PDB entry 6J9E | electron microscopy, 3.41 A resolution | chains D and G of the 10 polymer chains in the assembly

# Chain D
Name: DNA-directed RNA polymerase subunit beta'
Organism: Xanthomonas oryzae pv. oryzae PXO99A
Notes: EC 2.7.7.6
UniProtKB: B2SQQ2 (RPOC_XANOP); residues 1-1405 here = UniProt positions 1-1405
Sequence (1405 residues; each row starts with the number of its first residue):
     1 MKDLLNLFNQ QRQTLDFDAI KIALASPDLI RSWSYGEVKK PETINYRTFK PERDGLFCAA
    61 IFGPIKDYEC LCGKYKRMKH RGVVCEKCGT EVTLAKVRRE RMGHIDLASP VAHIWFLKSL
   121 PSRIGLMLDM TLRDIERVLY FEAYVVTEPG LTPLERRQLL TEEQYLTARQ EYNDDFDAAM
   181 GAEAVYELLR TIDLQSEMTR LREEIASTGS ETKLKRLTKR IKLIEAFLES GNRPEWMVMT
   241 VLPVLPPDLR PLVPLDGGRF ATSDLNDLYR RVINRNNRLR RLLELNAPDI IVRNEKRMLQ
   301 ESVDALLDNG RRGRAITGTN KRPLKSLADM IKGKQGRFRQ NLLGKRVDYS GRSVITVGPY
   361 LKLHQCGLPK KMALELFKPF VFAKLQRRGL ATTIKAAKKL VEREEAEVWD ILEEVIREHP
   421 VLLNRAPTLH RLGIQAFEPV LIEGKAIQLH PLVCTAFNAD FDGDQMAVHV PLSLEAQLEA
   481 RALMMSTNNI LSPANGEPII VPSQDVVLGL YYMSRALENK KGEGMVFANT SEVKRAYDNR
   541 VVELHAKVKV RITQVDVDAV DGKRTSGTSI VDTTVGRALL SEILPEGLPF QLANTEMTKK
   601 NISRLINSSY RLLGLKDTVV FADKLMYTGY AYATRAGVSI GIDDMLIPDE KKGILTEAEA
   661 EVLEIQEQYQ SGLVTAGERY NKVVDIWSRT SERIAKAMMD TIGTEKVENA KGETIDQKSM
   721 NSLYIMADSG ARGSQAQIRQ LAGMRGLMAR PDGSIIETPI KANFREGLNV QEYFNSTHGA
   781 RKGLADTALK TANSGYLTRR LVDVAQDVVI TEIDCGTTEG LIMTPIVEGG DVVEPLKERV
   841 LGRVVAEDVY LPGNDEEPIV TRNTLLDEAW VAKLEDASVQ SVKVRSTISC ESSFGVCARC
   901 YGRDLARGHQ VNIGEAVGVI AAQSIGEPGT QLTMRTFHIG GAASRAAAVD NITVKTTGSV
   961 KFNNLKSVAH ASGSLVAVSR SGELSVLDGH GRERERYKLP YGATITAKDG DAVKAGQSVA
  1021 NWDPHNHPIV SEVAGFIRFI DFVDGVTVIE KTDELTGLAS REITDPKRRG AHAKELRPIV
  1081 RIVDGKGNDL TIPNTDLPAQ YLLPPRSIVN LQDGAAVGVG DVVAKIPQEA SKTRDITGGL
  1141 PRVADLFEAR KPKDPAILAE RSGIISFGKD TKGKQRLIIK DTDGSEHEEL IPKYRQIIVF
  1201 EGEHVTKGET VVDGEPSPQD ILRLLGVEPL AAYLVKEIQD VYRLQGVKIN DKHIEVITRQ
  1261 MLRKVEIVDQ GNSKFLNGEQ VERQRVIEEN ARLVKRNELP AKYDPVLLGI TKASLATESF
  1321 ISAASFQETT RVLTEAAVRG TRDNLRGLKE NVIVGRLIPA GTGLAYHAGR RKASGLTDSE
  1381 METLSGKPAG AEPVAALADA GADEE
Not modelled in the structure: 148-155, 317-320, 559-563, 850-859, 934-949, 967-976, 1008-1011, 1025-1138, 1372-1405
Metal / ion sites: Zn2+ site 1: Cys-72, Cys-85; Mg2+: Asp-462 (shared with 1 residue of chain I); Zn2+ site 2: Cys-815, Cys-890, Cys-900
Swiss-Prot annotation at these positions:
  - binding site (Zn(2+)): Cys-70, Cys-72, Cys-85, Cys-88, Cys-815, Cys-890, Cys-897, Cys-900
  - binding site (Mg(2+)): Asp-460, Asp-462, Asp-464
Reported in the primary citation:
  - binding site for the 20-nt RNA strand: Met-1

# Chain G
Molecule: 29-nt DNA strand
Sequence (29 nucleotides; each row starts with the number of its first residue):
     1 GGGTATTCGC CGTGTACCTC TCCTAGCCC

# How chain D and chain G interact
Contacting residue pairs (23):
  Gly-209(D) with DG2(G), phosphate contact
  Ser-210(D) with DG2(G), hydrogen bond to the phosphate
  Glu-211(D) with DG2(G), phosphate contact; DG3(G), phosphate contact
  Leu-255(D) with DC23(G), base contact
  Phe-260(D) with DT24(G), base contact
  Lys-332(D) with DG12(G), salt bridge to the phosphate
  Lys-334(D) with DT13(G), phosphate contact; DG14(G), salt bridge to the phosphate
  Arg-339(D) with DT15(G), salt bridge to the phosphate
  Arg-346(D) with DC17(G), salt bridge to the phosphate
  Arg-352(D) with DC17(G), sugar contact
  Ala-426(D) with DA16(G), sugar contact
  Thr-791(D) with DG14(G), base contact
  Ala-792(D) with DG14(G), sugar contact
  Tyr-796(D) with DT13(G), phosphate contact
  Arg-799(D) with DT13(G), salt bridge to the phosphate
  Gln-1327(D) with DG12(G), phosphate contact; DT13(G), phosphate contact
  Glu-1328(D) with DG12(G), hydrogen bond to the phosphate
  Thr-1330(D) with DC11(G), phosphate contact
  Arg-1331(D) with DC10(G), phosphate contact; DC11(G), salt bridge to the phosphate
Also at the interface, not in a pair above, chain D (24 interface residues in all): Arg-311, Lys-321, Pro-427, Gly-795, Phe-1326

# Summary
24 residues of chain D and 12 residues of chain G are in contact; the contacts include 2 hydrogen bonds and 6
salt bridges. Polar pairs include Ser-210(D)/DG2(G), Glu-1328(D)/DG12(G) and Lys-332(D)/DG12(G). UniProt lists
8 Zn2+-binding residues and 3 Mg2+-binding residues on chain D. From the paper: a binding site for the 20-nt
RNA strand at Met-1(D).
Here chain D is DNA-directed RNA polymerase subunit beta' (Xanthomonas oryzae pv. oryzae PXO99A) and chain G
is a 29-nt DNA strand. Entry 6J9E (Cryo-EM structure of Xanthomonos oryzae transcription elongation complex
with NusA and the bacteriophage protein P7) was determined by electron microscopy together with 6J9F from the
same study.
